Entry 4CYW (X-ray diffraction, 2.60 A resolution); this record covers chains B and D of the 6 polymer chains in the assembly.

# Chain B (and D)
Name: Hemagglutinin
Source organism: Influenza A virus (A/MALLARD/SWEDEN/51/2002 (H10N2))
Notes: fragment: ha2, residues 341-513; chain D of this document is another copy of the same molecule, construct and numbering; everything in this record applies to it too
UniProtKB: E0YNJ7 (E0YNJ7_9INFA); residues 1-173 here correspond to UniProt positions 341-513 (UniProt number = residue number + 340)
Amino-acid sequence (173 residues; each row starts with the number of its first residue):
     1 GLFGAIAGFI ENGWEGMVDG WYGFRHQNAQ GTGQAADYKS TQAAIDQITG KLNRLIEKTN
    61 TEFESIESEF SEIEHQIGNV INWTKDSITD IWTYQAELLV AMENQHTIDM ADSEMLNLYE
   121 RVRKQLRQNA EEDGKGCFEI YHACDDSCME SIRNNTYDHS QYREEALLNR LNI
Not modelled in the structure: 173 (chain D: fully traced)
Cystine bridges: Cys144-Cys148
Covalent attachments: N-acetylglucosamine (NAG) linked to Asn82

# How chain B and chain D interact
Residue-residue contacts - 44 pairs, chain B then chain D:
  Gly1(B) - Ser113(D)
  Gly1(B) - Asn117(D)  hydrogen bond (backbone-side chain)
  Leu2(B) - Phe3(D)
  Leu2(B) - Met110(D)  hydrophobic
  Leu2(B) - Ser113(D)  hydrogen bond (backbone-side chain)
  Leu2(B) - Asn117(D)
  Phe3(B) - Phe3(D)  hydrophobic
  Gly4(B) - Asn117(D)
  Phe9(B) - Lys124(D)
  Asn79(B) - Glu64(D)
  Asn79(B) - Ile66(D)
  Trp83(B) - Phe63(D)
  Trp83(B) - Glu64(D)
  Trp83(B) - Ile66(D)  hydrophobic
  Trp83(B) - Lys85(D)
  Thr84(B) - Thr84(D)
  Asp86(B) - Phe63(D)
  Ser87(B) - Phe63(D)
  Asp90(B) - Thr61(D)  hydrogen bond
  Asp90(B) - Phe63(D)
  Asp90(B) - Trp92(D)
  Ile91(B) - Trp92(D)
  Tyr94(B) - Trp92(D)  hydrophobic
  Tyr94(B) - Gln95(D)
  Tyr94(B) - Leu99(D)
  Gln95(B) - Gln95(D)
  Glu97(B) - Glu57(D)
  Leu98(B) - Arg54(D)
  Leu98(B) - Gln95(D)
  Leu98(B) - Leu99(D)  hydrophobic
  Gln105(B) - His106(D)
  Glu131(B) - Arg127(D)  salt bridge
  Glu131(B) - Gln128(D)
  Glu131(B) - Arg163(D)  salt bridge
  Glu132(B) - Arg123(D)  salt bridge
  Glu132(B) - Lys124(D)
  Glu132(B) - Arg127(D)
  Gly134(B) - Lys124(D)
  Glu139(B) - Arg127(D)  salt bridge
  Tyr141(B) - Arg127(D)  hydrogen bond
  Tyr141(B) - Arg163(D)  hydrogen bond
  Arg170(B) - Gln128(D)
  Arg170(B) - Arg163(D)  hydrogen bond (backbone-side chain)
  Arg170(B) - Leu167(D)
Interface residues without a listed pair, chain B (32 interface residues in all): Gln76, Ile77, Val80, Ile88, Ala101, Met102, Asp109, Tyr119, Asp133
Interface residues without a listed pair, chain D (29 interface residues in all): Thr59, Ile77, Ile81, Ile88, Ile91, Met102, Asp109

# Overview
The interface between chain B and chain D involves 32 residues on one side and 29 on the other, with 6
hydrogen bonds and 4 salt bridges. Polar contacts include Glu131(B)-Arg127(D), Glu131(B)-Arg163(D) and
Glu132(B)-Arg123(D). Covalently linked N-acetylglucosamine: at Asn82(B).
Both chains are Hemagglutinin (Influenza A virus (A/MALLARD/SWEDEN/51/2002 (H10N2))). Entry 4CYW (Structure of
the A_mallard_Sweden_51_2002 H10 Avian Haemmaglutinin in complex with human receptor analog 6-SLN) was
determined by X-ray diffraction, deposited together with 4CYV, 4CYZ, 4CZ0 and 4D00.
